6ZIY - chains 1 and 2 of the 15 polymer chains in the assembly; structure by electron microscopy, 4.25 A resolution (low resolution: residue-level contacts below are approximate; hydrogen-bond / salt-bridge calls are withheld).

== Chain 1 ==
Name: NADH-quinone oxidoreductase subunit 1
From: Thermus thermophilus
Notes: EC 7.1.1.-
UniProt: Q56222 (NQO1_THET8); residue numbers follow UniProt; this construct covers 1-438
Chain sequence (438 residues; row label = number of the first residue in the row):
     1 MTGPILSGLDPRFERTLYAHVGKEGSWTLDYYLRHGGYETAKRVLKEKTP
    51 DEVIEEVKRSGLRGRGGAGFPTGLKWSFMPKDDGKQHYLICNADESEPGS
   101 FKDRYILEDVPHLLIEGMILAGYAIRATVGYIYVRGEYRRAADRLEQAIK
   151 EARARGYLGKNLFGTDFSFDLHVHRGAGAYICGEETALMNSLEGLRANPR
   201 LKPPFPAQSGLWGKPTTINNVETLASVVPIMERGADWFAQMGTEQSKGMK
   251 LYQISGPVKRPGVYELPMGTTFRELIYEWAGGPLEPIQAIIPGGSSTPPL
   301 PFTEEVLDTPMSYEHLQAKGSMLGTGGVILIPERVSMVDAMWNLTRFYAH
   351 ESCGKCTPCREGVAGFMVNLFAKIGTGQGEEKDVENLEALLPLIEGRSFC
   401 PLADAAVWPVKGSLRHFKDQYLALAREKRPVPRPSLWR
Disordered / not traced: 1
Metal / ion sites: 4Fe-4S cluster Fe: C353, C356, C359, C400
Residues lining bound ligands:
  - FMN (flavin mononucleotide): G64, R65, G66, A68, G69, K75, N92, D94, E95, S96, E97, Y180, I181, G183, E184, E185, I218, N219, N220, P401, L402
  - NADH (NAI; 1,4-dihydronicotinamide adenine dinucleotide): G66, G67, A68, G69, F70, K75, F78, E97, Y180, E184, E185, K202, F205, P206, S296, G324, T325, P401
  - 4Fe-4S cluster (SF4): I181, P199, E351, S352, C353, G354, K355, C356, C359, R360, S398, C400, L402, A403

== Chain 2 ==
Name: NADH-quinone oxidoreductase subunit 2
From: Thermus thermophilus
Notes: EC 7.1.1.-
UniProt: Q56221 (NQO2_THET8); numbering as in UniProt (aligned over 1-181)
Chain sequence (181 residues; row label = number of the first residue in the row):
     1 MGFFDDKQDFLEETFAKYPPEGRRAAIMPLLRRVQQEEGWIRPERIEEIA
    51 RLVGTTPTEVMGVASFYSYYQFVPTGKYHLQVCATLSCKLAGAEELWDYL
   101 TETLGIGPGEVTPDGLFSVQKVECLGSCHTAPVIQVNDEPYVECVTRARL
   151 EALLAGLRAGKRLEEIELPGKCGHHVHEVEV
Disordered / not traced: 1-2, 181
Swiss-Prot annotation at these positions:
  - binding site ([2Fe-2S] cluster): C83, S87, C88, C124, C128
Disulfide bonds: C144-C172
Metal / ion sites: 2Fe-2S cluster Fe: C83, C88, C124, C128
Residues lining bound ligands: 2Fe-2S cluster (FES): C83, T85, L86, S87, C88, C124, L125, G126, S127, C128, V133

== How chain 1 and chain 2 interact ==
Pairs across the interface (114; chain 1 residue first):
  V21(1) - H174(2)
  V21(1) - H175(2)
  G22(1) - H174(2)
  Y88(1) - P19(2)
  P98(1) - T85(2)
  P98(1) - C124(2)
  G99(1) - C128(2)
  S100(1) - G126(2)
  F101(1) - G126(2)
  F101(1) - C128(2)
  F101(1) - H129(2)
  R104(1) - G126(2)
  R104(1) - S127(2)
  R104(1) - Y141(2)
  R104(1) - E143(2)
  Y105(1) - H129(2)
  Y105(1) - H174(2)
  Y105(1) - H175(2)
  D109(1) - H174(2)
  Y131(1) - K17(2)
  Y131(1) - Y18(2)
  R135(1) - C124(2)
  R135(1) - L125(2)
  R135(1) - G126(2)
  G136(1) - R32(2)
  E137(1) - Q81(2)
  E137(1) - L125(2)
  E137(1) - Q135(2)
  E137(1) - Y141(2)
  Y138(1) - L125(2)
  Y138(1) - Y141(2)
  R139(1) - D138(2)
  H172(1) - K17(2)
  V173(1) - K17(2)
  H174(1) - Y18(2)
  H174(1) - M28(2)
  R175(1) - R32(2)
  A177(1) - M28(2)
  A177(1) - Y67(2)
  A177(1) - Y69(2)
  A177(1) - Y70(2)
  G178(1) - Y67(2)
  G178(1) - S68(2)
  A179(1) - Y67(2)
  I181(1) - F66(2)
  C182(1) - Y67(2)
  S191(1) - M28(2)
  L192(1) - A25(2)
  E193(1) - R24(2)
  E193(1) - A25(2)
  G194(1) - R24(2)
  G194(1) - A25(2)
  G194(1) - I27(2)
  G194(1) - V63(2)
  L195(1) - E59(2)
  R196(1) - G62(2)
  R196(1) - V63(2)
  R196(1) - F66(2)
  A197(1) - F66(2)
  W212(1) - Y18(2)
  W212(1) - P19(2)
  W212(1) - G22(2)
  W212(1) - A25(2)
  S255(1) - S87(2)
  S255(1) - C128(2)
  S255(1) - H129(2)
  P257(1) - L90(2)
  V258(1) - V179(2)
  K259(1) - E178(2)
  K259(1) - V179(2)
  R260(1) - H177(2)
  R260(1) - E178(2)
  P261(1) - H129(2)
  P261(1) - V176(2)
  P261(1) - H177(2)
  G262(1) - H175(2)
  V263(1) - H175(2)
  V263(1) - V176(2)
  Y264(1) - V176(2)
  I291(1) - L86(2)
  I329(1) - S87(2)
  L330(1) - L90(2)
  P332(1) - L90(2)
  V335(1) - L90(2)
  D339(1) - K89(2)
  A340(1) - L86(2)
  N343(1) - A84(2)
  N343(1) - T85(2)
  N343(1) - L86(2)
  N343(1) - K89(2)
  R346(1) - K121(2)
  F347(1) - T85(2)
  F347(1) - E123(2)
  E351(1) - E123(2)
  R433(1) - K89(2)
  R433(1) - E94(2)
  S435(1) - E95(2)
  L436(1) - L90(2)
  L436(1) - A91(2)
  L436(1) - G92(2)
  L436(1) - E95(2)
  W437(1) - A91(2)
  W437(1) - G92(2)
  W437(1) - E95(2)
  W437(1) - L96(2)
  W437(1) - Y99(2)
  W437(1) - V145(2)
  W437(1) - T146(2)
  W437(1) - R147(2)
  W437(1) - L150(2)
  R438(1) - A131(2)
  R438(1) - C144(2)
  R438(1) - T146(2)
  R438(1) - R147(2)
Interface residues without a listed pair, chain 1 (67 interface residues in all): Y18, R140, G176, K214, G256, I331, L344, H350, C353
Interface residues without a listed pair, chain 2 (58 interface residues in all): E21, Q36, P140, E180

== In short ==
The interface between chain 1 and chain 2 involves 67 residues on one side and 58 on the other. Chain 1 binds
4Fe-4S cluster, flavin mononucleotide and NADH. Ligands of chain 2: 2Fe-2S cluster. From UniProt: 5 [2Fe-2S]
cluster-binding residues on chain 2.
Chain 1 is NADH-quinone oxidoreductase subunit 1 and chain 2 is NADH-quinone oxidoreductase subunit 2, both
from Thermus thermophilus; the structure, Respiratory complex I from Thermus thermophilus, NADH dataset, major
state, was determined by electron microscopy (same publication as 6I0D, 6I1P, 6Q8O, 6Q8W, 6Q8X, 6Y11 and 3
further entries).
